PDB entry 4WZS | X-ray diffraction, 3.78 A resolution | chains D and E of the 6 polymer chains in the assembly

== Chain D ==
Molecule: ECU04_1440 protein
Source organism: Encephalitozoon cuniculi (strain GB-M1)
UniProtKB: Q8ST28 (Q8ST28_ENCCU); numbering as in UniProt (aligned over 2-198)
Sequence (200 residues; row label = number of the first residue in the row; numbers below 1 keep their minus sign (Gly-1 is residue -1)):
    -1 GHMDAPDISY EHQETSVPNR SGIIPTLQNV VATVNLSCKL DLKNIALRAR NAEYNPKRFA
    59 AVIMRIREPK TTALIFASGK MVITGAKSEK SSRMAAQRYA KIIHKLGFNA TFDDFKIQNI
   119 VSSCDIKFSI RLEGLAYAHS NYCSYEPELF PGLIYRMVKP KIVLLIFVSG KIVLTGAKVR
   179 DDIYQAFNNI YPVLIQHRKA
Not modelled in the structure: -1 to 18, 197-198
Construct notes: expression tag (-1 to 1)
Modified / non-standard residues: Mse1 (selenomethionine); Mse62, Mse79, Mse92, Mse155 (selenomethionine; parent Met)

== Chain E ==
Molecule: 24-nt DNA strand
Sequence (24 nucleotides; row label = number of the first residue in the row):
     1 GCCACCCCCT TTTATAGCCC TACT
Not modelled in the structure: 1, 22-24

== How chain D and chain E interact ==
Pairs across the interface (28):
  Gln26(D) - DA14(E)  sugar contact
  Asn27(D) - DT12(E)  hydrogen bond to the base
  Asn27(D) - DT13(E)  hydrogen bond to the base
  Glu51(D) - DT11(E)  phosphate contact
  Arg56(D) - DT10(E)  sugar contact
  Phe57(D) - DC9(E)  base contact
  Phe57(D) - DT10(E)  sugar contact
  Ile61(D) - DT11(E)  sugar contact
  Arg63(D) - DT11(E)  phosphate contact
  Arg63(D) - DT12(E)  salt bridge to the phosphate
  Thr70(D) - DT11(E)  phosphate contact
  Thr70(D) - DT12(E)  sugar contact
  Leu72(D) - DT11(E)  base contact
  Thr82(D) - DT12(E)  base contact
  Gly83(D) - DT12(E)  phosphate contact
  Val119(D) - DT13(E)  base contact
  Val119(D) - DA14(E)  base contact
  Ser121(D) - DA14(E)  phosphate contact
  Ser121(D) - DT15(E)  sugar contact
  Pro149(D) - DA16(E)  base contact
  Phe165(D) - DT15(E)  base contact
  Phe165(D) - DA16(E)  sugar contact
  Ser167(D) - DA16(E)  hydrogen bond to the phosphate
  Ser167(D) - DG17(E)  phosphate contact
  Lys169(D) - DT15(E)  phosphate contact
  Lys169(D) - DA16(E)  salt bridge to the phosphate
  Val171(D) - DA14(E)  sugar contact
  Val171(D) - DT15(E)  sugar contact
Interface residues without a listed pair, chain D (21 interface residues in all): Val29, Lys85, Phe148

== In short ==
Chain D and chain E form an interface of 21 and 9 residues respectively, with 3 hydrogen bonds and 2 salt
bridges. Polar pairs include Asn27(D)-DT12(E), Asn27(D)-DT13(E) and Ser167(D)-DA16(E).
Chain D is ECU04_1440 protein (Encephalitozoon cuniculi (strain GB-M1)) and chain E is a 24-nt DNA strand; the
structure, Crystal structure of the Mot1 N-terminal domain in complex with TBP and NC2 bound to a ..., was
determined by X-ray diffraction.
